8ZDJ - chains N and f of the 42 polymer chains in the assembly; structure by electron microscopy, 3.74 A resolution.

# Chain N
Protein: Stopper Protein (gp10)
Organism: Mycolicibacterium smegmatis MC2 155
Amino-acid sequence (111 residues; numbered 1 to 111; the number before each row is that of its first residue):
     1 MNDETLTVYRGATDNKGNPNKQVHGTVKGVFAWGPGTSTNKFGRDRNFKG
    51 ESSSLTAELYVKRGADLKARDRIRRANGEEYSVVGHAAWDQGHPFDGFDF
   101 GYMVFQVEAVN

# Chain f
Protein: Adaptor Protein (gp9)
Organism: Mycolicibacterium smegmatis MC2 155
Amino-acid sequence (137 residues; numbered 2 to 138; the number before each row is that of its first residue):
     2 AGLATIDELQTLMSTVFEDDALEQAQLVLDIVSSWARVVSGQMWPDAPAN
    52 VPDDVRAVVLQASRRELKNPDRVISRQMGPFNVQYSQPPDGFFYPAELAI
   102 LKRFKRSGGLMTVSTSRGEEGRPWAGKTAYIRYGDGL

# Chain N / chain f interface
Contacting residue pairs - 20 pairs, chain N then chain f:
  Y60(N) with P81(f); F82(f), hydrophobic
  W89(N) with M79(f), hydrophobic; G80(f); P81(f); F82(f), hydrophobic
  Q91(N) with M79(f)
  G92(N) with M79(f)
  H93(N) with R77(f); Q78(f); M79(f)
  D96(N) with D72(f); R77(f), salt bridge
  F98(N) with R77(f); Y86(f)
  F100(N) with R77(f); M79(f), hydrophobic; F82(f), hydrophobic; V84(f), hydrophobic
  Y102(N) with F82(f)
Interface residues without a listed pair, chain N (12 interface residues in all): P94, M103, V104
Interface residues without a listed pair, chain f (11 interface residues in all): V74, N83

# Overview
Chain N and chain f form an interface of 12 and 11 residues respectively, with 1 salt bridge. Its one
salt-bridged contact is D96(N)-R77(f).
Chain N is Stopper Protein (gp10) and chain f is Adaptor Protein (gp9), both from Mycolicibacterium smegmatis
MC2 155; the structure, Cryo-EM structure of Mycobacteriophage Douge genome-packed connector (gp5, gp9, gp10,
gp12 and gp13), was determined by electron microscopy, deposited together with 8ZDK, 8ZDL, 8ZDO and 8ZDQ.
